PDB entry 4AM6 | X-ray diffraction, 2.70 A resolution | chain A

Chain A:
Name: Actin-like protein ARP8
From: Saccharomyces cerevisiae
Notes: fragment: c-terminal domain, residues 248-881
UniProt: Q12386 (ARP8_YEAST); residues 248-881 here = UniProt positions 248-881
Amino-acid sequence (655 residues; each row starts with the number of its first residue):
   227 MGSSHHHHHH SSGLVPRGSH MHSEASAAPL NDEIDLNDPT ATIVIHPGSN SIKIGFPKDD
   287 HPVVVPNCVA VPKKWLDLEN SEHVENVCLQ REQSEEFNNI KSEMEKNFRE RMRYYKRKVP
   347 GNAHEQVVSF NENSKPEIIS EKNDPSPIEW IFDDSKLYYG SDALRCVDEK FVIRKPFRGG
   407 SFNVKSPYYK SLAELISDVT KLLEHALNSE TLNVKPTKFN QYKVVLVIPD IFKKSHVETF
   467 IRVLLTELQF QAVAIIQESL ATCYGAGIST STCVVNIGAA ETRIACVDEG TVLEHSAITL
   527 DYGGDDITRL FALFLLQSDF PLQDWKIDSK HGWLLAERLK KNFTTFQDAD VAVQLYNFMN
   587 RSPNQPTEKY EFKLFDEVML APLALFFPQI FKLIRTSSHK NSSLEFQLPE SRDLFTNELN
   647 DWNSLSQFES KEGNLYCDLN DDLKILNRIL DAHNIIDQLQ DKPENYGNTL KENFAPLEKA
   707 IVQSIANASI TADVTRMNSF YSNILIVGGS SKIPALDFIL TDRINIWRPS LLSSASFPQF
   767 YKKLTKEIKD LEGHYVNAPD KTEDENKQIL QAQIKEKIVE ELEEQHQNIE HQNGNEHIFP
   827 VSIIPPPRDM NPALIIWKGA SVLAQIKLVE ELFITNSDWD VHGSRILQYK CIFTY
Disordered / not traced: 227-258
Construct notes: expression tag (227-247)
UniProt features mapped onto this chain:
  - binding site (ATP): N502 to A505

Summary:
Curated annotation (UniProt) lists 4 ATP-binding residues.
Chain A is Actin-like protein ARP8 (Saccharomyces cerevisiae); the structure, C-terminal domain of
actin-related protein ARP8 from S. cerevisiae, was determined by X-ray diffraction (same publication as 4AM7).
